5OQP - chains A and C of the 4 polymer chains in the assembly; structure by X-ray diffraction, 2.98 A resolution.

[Chain A]
Protein: Condensin complex subunit 3
Source organism: Saccharomyces cerevisiae (strain ATCC 204508 / S288c)
UniProt: Q06680 (CND3_YEAST); numbering as in UniProt; present here: 6-74, 76-347, 349-497, 555-932
Amino-acid sequence (869 residues; each row starts with the number of its first residue; note: 59 numbers in that range are skipped by the numbering (no residue carries them; nothing is unmodelled there)):
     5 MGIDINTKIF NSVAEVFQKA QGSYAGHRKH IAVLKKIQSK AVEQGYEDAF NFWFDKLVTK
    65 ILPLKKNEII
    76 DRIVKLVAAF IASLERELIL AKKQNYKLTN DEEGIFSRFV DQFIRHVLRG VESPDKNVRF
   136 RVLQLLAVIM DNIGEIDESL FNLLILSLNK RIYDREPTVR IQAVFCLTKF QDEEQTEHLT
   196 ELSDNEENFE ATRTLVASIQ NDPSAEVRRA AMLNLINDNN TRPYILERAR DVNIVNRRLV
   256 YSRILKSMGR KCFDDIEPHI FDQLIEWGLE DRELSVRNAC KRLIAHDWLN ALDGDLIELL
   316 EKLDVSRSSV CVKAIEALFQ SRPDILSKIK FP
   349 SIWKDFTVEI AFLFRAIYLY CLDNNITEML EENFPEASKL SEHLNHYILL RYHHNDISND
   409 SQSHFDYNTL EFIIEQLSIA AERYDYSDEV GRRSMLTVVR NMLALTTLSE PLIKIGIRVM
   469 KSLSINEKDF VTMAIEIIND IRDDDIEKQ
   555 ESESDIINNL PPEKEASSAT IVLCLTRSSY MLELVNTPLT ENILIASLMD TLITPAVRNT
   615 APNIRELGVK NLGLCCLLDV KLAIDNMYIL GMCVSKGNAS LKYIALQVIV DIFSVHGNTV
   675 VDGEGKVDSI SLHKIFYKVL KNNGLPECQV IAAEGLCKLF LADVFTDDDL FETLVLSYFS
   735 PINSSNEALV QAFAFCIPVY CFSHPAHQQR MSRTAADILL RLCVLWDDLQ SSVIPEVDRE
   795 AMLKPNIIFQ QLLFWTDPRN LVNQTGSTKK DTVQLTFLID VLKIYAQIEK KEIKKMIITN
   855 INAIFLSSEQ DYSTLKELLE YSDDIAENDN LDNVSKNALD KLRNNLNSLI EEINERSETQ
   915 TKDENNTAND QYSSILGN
Unresolved in the structure: 5-7, 188-203, 404-410, 555-567, 909-932
Construct notes: initiating methionine (5)
UniProt features mapped onto this chain:
  - modified residue: Ser198 (Phosphoserine)
What the authors report for this chain:
  - binding site for the 18-nt DNA strand: Lys849

[Chain C]
Molecule: 18-nt DNA strand
Sequence (18 nucleotides; numbered 1 to 18; the number before each row is that of its first residue):
     1 GATGTGTAGC TACACATC

[Interface between chain A and chain C]
Pairs across the interface (7; chain A residue first):
  Ala220(A) with DA14(C), phosphate contact
  Glu221(A) with DA14(C), sugar contact
  Val247(A) with DC13(C), phosphate contact
  Asn248(A) with DC13(C), sugar contact
  Ile249(A) with DA12(C), phosphate contact; DC13(C), phosphate contact
  Glu288(A) with DA12(C), sugar contact
Also at the interface, not in a pair above, chain A (9 interface residues in all): Lys131, Pro172, Thr173
Also at the interface, not in a pair above, chain C (5 interface residues in all): DC15, DA16

[Overview]
The interface between chain A and chain C involves 9 residues on one side and 5 on the other. The paper
reports a binding site for the 18-nt DNA strand at Lys849(A).
Chain A is Condensin complex subunit 3 (Saccharomyces cerevisiae (strain ATCC 204508 / S288c)) and chain C is
an 18-nt DNA strand; the structure, Crystal structure of the S. cerevisiae condensin Ycg1-Brn1 subcomplex
bound to DNA (crystal form I), was determined by X-ray diffraction, deposited together with 5OQN, 5OQO and
5OQR.
